Entry 4N5Z (X-ray diffraction, 2.95 A resolution); this record covers chains A and J of the 6 polymer chains in the assembly.

Chain A:
Name: Hemagglutinin HA1 chain
Source organism: Influenza A virus
Notes: fragment: receptor binding domain, HA1
Reference sequence: Q6DQ33 (Q6DQ33_9INFA); the construct lacks a stretch of the UniProt sequence, so the offset changes along the chain: 11-55 = UniProt 17-61; 56-83 = UniProt 63-90; 84-96 = UniProt 92-104; 97-125 = UniProt 106-134; 3 more segments
Sequence (334 residues; each row starts with the number of its first residue; a row labelled like 125A-125B holds insertion residues (125A, then the next letters in order)):
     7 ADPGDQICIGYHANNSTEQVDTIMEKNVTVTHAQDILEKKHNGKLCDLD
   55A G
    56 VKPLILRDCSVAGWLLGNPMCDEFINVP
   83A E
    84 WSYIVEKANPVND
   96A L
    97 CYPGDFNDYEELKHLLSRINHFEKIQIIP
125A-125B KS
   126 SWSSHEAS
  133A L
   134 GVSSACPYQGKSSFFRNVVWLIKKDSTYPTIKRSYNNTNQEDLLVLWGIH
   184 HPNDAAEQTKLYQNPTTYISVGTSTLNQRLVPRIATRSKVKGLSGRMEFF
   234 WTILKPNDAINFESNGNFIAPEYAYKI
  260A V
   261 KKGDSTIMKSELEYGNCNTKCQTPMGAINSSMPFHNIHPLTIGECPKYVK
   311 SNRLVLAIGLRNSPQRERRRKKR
Unresolved in the structure: 7, 325-333
Disulfide bonds: Cys52-Cys277, Cys64-Cys76, Cys97-Cys139, Cys281-Cys305
Glycans and other covalent adducts: N-acetylglucosamine (NAG) linked to Asn33, Asn169
Construct notes: expression tag (7-10); engineered mutation Asp158 (Asn170 in Q6DQ33), Lys224 (Asn236 in Q6DQ33), Leu226 (Gln238 in Q6DQ33), Ile318 (Thr331 in Q6DQ33)
What the authors report for this chain:
  - mutagenesis - T318I: unchanged binding to receptor specificity
  - mutagenesis - T318I: increased stability (citing earlier work)
  - mutagenesis - N224K/Q226L: decreased binding to avian-type receptors
  - mutagenesis - N224K/Q226L: increased binding to human-type receptors
  - mutagenesis - N158D/N224K/Q226L: increased binding to human-type receptor

Chain J:
Name: Hemagglutinin
Source organism: Influenza A virus
Notes: fragment: membrane fusion domain, HA2
Reference sequence: Q6DQ33 (Q6DQ33_9INFA); residues 1-174 here correspond to UniProt positions 347-520 (UniProt number = residue number + 346)
Sequence (181 residues; numbered 1 to 181; the number before each row is that of its first residue):
     1 GLFGAIAGFIEGGWQGMVDGWYGYHHSNEQGSGYAADKESTQKAIDGVTN
    51 KVNSIIDKMNTQFEAVGREFNNLERRIENLNKKMEDGFLDVWTYNAELLV
   101 LMENERTLDFHDSNVKNLYDKVRLQLRDNAKELGNGCFEFYHKCDNECME
   151 SVRNGTYDYPQYSEEARLKREEISSGRLVPR
Unresolved in the structure: 178-181
Disulfide bonds: Cys144-Cys148
Construct notes: expression tag (175-181)

How chain A and chain J interact:
Contacting residue pairs (8; chain A residue first):
  Asp104(A) - Leu73(J)
  Glu106(A) - Arg76(J)
  Glu107(A) - Leu73(J)
  Glu107(A) - Glu74(J)
  Glu107(A) - Arg75(J)  hydrogen bond (side chain-backbone)
  Glu107(A) - Arg76(J)  salt bridge
  His110(A) - Arg75(J)
  His110(A) - Arg76(J)
Interface residues without a listed pair, chain A (6 interface residues in all): Leu111, Trp234
Interface residues without a listed pair, chain J (6 interface residues in all): Asn72, Asn79

Overview:
Chain A and chain J each contribute 6 residues to their interface; the contacts include 1 hydrogen bond and 1
salt bridge. Among the polar pairs are Glu107(A)-Arg76(J) and Glu107(A)-Arg75(J). N-acetylglucosamine is
covalently linked to Asn33(A) and Asn169(A). The paper reports that T318I of chain A increases stability;
N224K/Q226L of chain A reduce binding to avian-type receptors.
Chain A is Hemagglutinin HA1 chain and chain J is Hemagglutinin, both from Influenza A virus; the structure,
Crystal structure of aerosol transmissible influenza H5 hemagglutinin mutant (N158D, N224K, Q226L and T318I)
from the ..., was determined by X-ray diffraction, deposited together with 4N5Y.
